PDB entry 5S55 | X-ray diffraction, 2.30 A resolution | chains A and E of the 6 polymer chains in the assembly

== Chain A ==
Molecule: Tubulin alpha-1B chain
Organism: Bos taurus
UniProt: P81947 (TBA1B_BOVIN); numbering as in UniProt (aligned over 1-451)
Amino-acid sequence (451 residues; each row starts with the number of its first residue):
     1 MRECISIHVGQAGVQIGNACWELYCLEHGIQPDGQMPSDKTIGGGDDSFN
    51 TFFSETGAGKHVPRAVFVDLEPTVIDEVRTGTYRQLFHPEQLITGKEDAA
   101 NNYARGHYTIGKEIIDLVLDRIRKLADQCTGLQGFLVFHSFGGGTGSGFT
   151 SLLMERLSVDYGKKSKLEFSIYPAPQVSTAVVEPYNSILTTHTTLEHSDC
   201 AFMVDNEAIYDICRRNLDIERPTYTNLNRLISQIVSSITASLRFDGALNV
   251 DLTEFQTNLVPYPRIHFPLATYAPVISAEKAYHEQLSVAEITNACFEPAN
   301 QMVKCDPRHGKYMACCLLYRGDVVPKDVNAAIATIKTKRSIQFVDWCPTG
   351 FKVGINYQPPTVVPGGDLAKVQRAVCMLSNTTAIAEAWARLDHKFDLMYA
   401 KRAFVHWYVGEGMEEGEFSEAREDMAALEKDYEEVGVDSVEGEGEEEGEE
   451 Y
Not modelled in the structure: 439-451
Bound ions: Ca2+: Asp-39, Thr-41, Gly-44, Glu-55
Ligand contacts: GTP (guanosine-5'-triphosphate): Gly-10, Gln-11, Ala-12, Gln-15, Ile-16, Asp-69, Asp-98, Ala-99, Ala-100, Asn-101, Ser-140, Gly-142, Gly-143, Gly-144, Thr-145, Gly-146, Ile-171, Pro-173, Val-177, Ser-178, Glu-183, Asn-206, Tyr-224, Leu-227, Asn-228, Ile-231

== Chain E ==
Molecule: Stathmin-4
Organism: Rattus norvegicus
UniProt: P63043 (STMN4_RAT); residues 5-145 here correspond to UniProt positions 49-189 (UniProt number = residue number + 44)
Amino-acid sequence (143 residues; row label = number of the first residue in the row):
     3 MADMEVIELNKCTSGQSFEVILKPPSFDGVPEFNASLPRRRDPSLEEIQK
    53 KLEAAEERRKYQEAELLKHLAEKREHEREVIQKAIEENNNFIKMAKEKLA
   103 QKMESNKENREAHLAAMLERLQEKDKHAEEVRKNKELKEEASR
Not modelled in the structure: 3-5, 29-43, 144-145
Differences from the reference sequence: initiating methionine (3); expression tag (4)
Curated features (UniProtKB/Swiss-Prot):
  - modified residue: Ser-46 (Phosphoserine)
Ligand contacts: WZP (2-methyl-1-[4-(propan-2-yl)piperazin-1-yl]propan-1-one): Arg-112, Leu-116, Met-119

== How chain A and chain E interact ==
Residue-residue contacts (60; chain A residue first):
  His-107(A) with Leu-54(E)
  Tyr-108(A) with Ala-57(E), hydrophobic; Arg-61(E)
  Thr-109(A) with Arg-61(E), hydrogen bond
  Lys-112(A) with Glu-55(E); Glu-58(E), salt bridge
  Glu-113(A) with Glu-58(E)
  Leu-152(A) with Ile-50(E), hydrophobic
  Glu-155(A) with Pro-45(E); Ile-50(E); Lys-53(E), salt bridge
  Arg-156(A) with Leu-47(E)
  Val-159(A) with Pro-45(E)
  His-197(A) with Asp-44(E); Pro-45(E)
  Asp-245(A) with Cys-14(E); Ser-16(E), hydrogen bond (backbone-side chain)
  Ala-247(A) with Asn-12(E); Ser-19(E)
  Leu-248(A) with Ser-19(E)
  Pro-325(A) with Gln-18(E); Phe-20(E), hydrophobic
  Asn-329(A) with Met-6(E); Val-8(E); Phe-20(E); Val-22(E)
  Lys-336(A) with Leu-24(E)
  Asp-345(A) with Pro-27(E); Ser-28(E), hydrogen bond (backbone-backbone)
  Cys-347(A) with Pro-27(E)
  Pro-348(A) with Lys-25(E); Pro-27(E)
  Thr-349(A) with Ile-23(E); Leu-24(E), hydrogen bond (backbone-backbone); Lys-25(E), hydrogen bond (backbone-backbone)
  Gly-350(A) with Val-22(E)
  Phe-351(A) with Glu-21(E); Val-22(E), hydrogen bond (backbone-backbone); Leu-24(E), hydrophobic
  Lys-352(A) with Phe-20(E); Glu-21(E), salt bridge
  Val-353(A) with Ser-19(E); Phe-20(E), hydrogen bond (backbone-backbone)
  Gly-354(A) with Gln-18(E)
  Ile-355(A) with Gly-17(E); Gln-18(E), hydrogen bond (backbone-backbone)
  Asn-356(A) with Ser-16(E)
  Tyr-357(A) with Cys-14(E); Thr-15(E); Ser-16(E), hydrogen bond (backbone-backbone); Gly-17(E); Gln-18(E), hydrogen bond
  Val-409(A) with Gln-64(E)
  Gly-410(A) with Arg-61(E); Gln-64(E)
  Glu-411(A) with Arg-61(E), hydrogen bond (backbone-side chain)
  Gly-412(A) with Ala-57(E); Arg-60(E), hydrogen bond (backbone-side chain); Arg-61(E)
  Glu-414(A) with Arg-60(E)
Interface residues without a listed pair, chain A (41 interface residues in all): Ser-158, Glu-196, Gly-246, Val-328, Ile-332, Ala-333, Trp-346, Gln-358
Interface residues without a listed pair, chain E (32 interface residues in all): Pro-26, Ser-46, Gln-51

== Overview ==
The interface between chain A and chain E involves 41 residues on one side and 32 on the other; the contacts
include 12 hydrogen bonds and 3 salt bridges. Polar pairs include Lys-112(A)/Glu-58(E), Glu-155(A)/Lys-53(E)
and Lys-352(A)/Glu-21(E). Chain A binds GTP. Chain E binds compound WZP.
Chain A is Tubulin alpha-1B chain (Bos taurus) and chain E is Stathmin-4 (Rattus norvegicus); the structure,
Tubulin-Z106307058-complex, was determined by X-ray diffraction (same publication as 5S4L, 5S4M, 5S4N, 5S4O,
5S4P, 5S4Q and 52 further entries).
